PDB entry 7Q1M | X-ray diffraction, 2.79 A resolution | chain A

Chain A:
Name: Cholinesterase
From: Homo sapiens
Notes: EC 3.1.1.8
UniProtKB: P06276 (CHLE_HUMAN); residues 1-529 here correspond to UniProt positions 29-557 (UniProt number = residue number + 28)
Amino-acid sequence (529 residues; each row starts with the number of its first residue):
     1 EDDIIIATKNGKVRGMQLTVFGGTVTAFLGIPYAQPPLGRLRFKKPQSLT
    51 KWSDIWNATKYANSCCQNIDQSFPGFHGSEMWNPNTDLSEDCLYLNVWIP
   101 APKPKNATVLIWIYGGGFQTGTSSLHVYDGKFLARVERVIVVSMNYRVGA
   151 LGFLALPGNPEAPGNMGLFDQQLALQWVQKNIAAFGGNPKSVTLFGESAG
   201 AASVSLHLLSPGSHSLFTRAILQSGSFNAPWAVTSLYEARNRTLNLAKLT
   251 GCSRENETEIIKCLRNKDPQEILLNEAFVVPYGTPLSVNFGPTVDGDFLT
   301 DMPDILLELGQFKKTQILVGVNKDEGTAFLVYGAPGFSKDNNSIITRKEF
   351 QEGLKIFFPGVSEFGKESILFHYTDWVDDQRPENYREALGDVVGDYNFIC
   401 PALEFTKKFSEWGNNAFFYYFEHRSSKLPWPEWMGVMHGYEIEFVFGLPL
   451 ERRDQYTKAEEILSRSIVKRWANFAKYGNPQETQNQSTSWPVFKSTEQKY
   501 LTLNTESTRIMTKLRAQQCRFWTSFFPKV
Unresolved in the structure: 1-2
Sequence notes: engineered mutation Gln-17 (Asn45 in P06276), Gln-455 (Asn483 in P06276), Gln-481 (Asn509 in P06276), Gln-486 (Asn514 in P06276)
Disulfides: Cys-65/Cys-92, Cys-252/Cys-263, Cys-400/Cys-519
Covalent attachments: glycan linked to Asn-57, Asn-241, Asn-341; N-acetylglucosamine (NAG) linked to Asn-106, Asn-256, Asn-485
Ligand contacts: 8IS (N-[(2S)-3-(cyclohexylmethylamino)-2-oxidanyl-propyl]-2,2-diphenyl-ethanamide): Asp-70, Trp-82, Gly-115, Gly-116, Gly-117, Thr-120, Tyr-128, Glu-197, Ser-198, Trp-231, Pro-285, Leu-286, Val-288, Ala-328, Phe-329, Tyr-332, Phe-398, His-438, Gly-439

Summary:
Ligands of chain A: compound 8IS. Covalently linked N-acetylglucosamine: at Asn-106, Asn-256 and Asn-485.
Chain A is Cholinesterase (Homo sapiens); the structure, Crystal structure of human butyrylcholinesterase in
complex with N-[(2S)-3-[(cyclohexylmethyl)amino]-2-hydroxypropyl]-2,2-diphenylacetamide, was determined by
X-ray diffraction together with 7Q1N, 7Q1O and 7Q1P from the same study.
